PDB entry 5A8W | X-ray diffraction, 1.80 A resolution | chains E and F of the 6 polymer chains in the assembly

# Chain E
Protein: Methyl-coenzyme M reductase II
Source organism: Methanothermobacter wolfeii
Notes: EC 2.8.4.1
Chain sequence (443 residues; each row starts with the number of its first residue):
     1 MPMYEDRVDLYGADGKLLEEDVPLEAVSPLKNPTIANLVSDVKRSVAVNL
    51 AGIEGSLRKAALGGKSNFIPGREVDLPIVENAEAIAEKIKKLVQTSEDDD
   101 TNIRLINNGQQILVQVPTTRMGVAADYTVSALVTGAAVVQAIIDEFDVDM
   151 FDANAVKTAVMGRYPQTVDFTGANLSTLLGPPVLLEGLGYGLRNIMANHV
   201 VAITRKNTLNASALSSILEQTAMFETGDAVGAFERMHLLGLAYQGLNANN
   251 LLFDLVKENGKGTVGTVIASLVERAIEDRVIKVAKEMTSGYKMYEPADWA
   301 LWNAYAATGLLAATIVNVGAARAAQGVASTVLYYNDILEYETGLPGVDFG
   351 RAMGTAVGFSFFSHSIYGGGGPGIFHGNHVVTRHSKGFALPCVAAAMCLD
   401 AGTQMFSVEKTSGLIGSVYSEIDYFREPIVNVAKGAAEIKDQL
Not modelled in the structure: 1
Small-molecule neighbours:
  - 1-thioethanesulfonic acid (COM): F361, S365, Y367
  - factor 430 (F43): S365, I366, Y367
  - Coenzyme B (TP7): F361, F362, Y367, G368, G369, H379, V380, V381

# Chain F
Protein: Methyl-coenzyme M reductase II
Source organism: Methanothermobacter wolfeii
Notes: EC 2.8.4.1
Chain sequence (265 residues; row label = number of the first residue in the row):
     1 MSYKAQYTPGETRIAENRRKHMNPDYELRKLREISDEDLVKVLGHRNPGE
    51 SYKSVHPPLDEMDFEEDIVRDLVEPIQGAKEGVRVRYIQFADSMYNAPAQ
   101 PYDRARTYMWRYRGVDTGTLSGRQVIEMRELDLEGVSKELVETELFDPAT
   151 TGIRGATVHGHSLRLDENGLMFDALQRYVFDEETGHVVYVKEQVGRPLDE
   201 PVDMGQPLDEEELRKITTIYRKDNIAMRDDKEAIEVVENIHTGRTMGGFG
   251 MDVFKEDLRKRLGDD
Not modelled in the structure: 1, 265
Ion coordination: Na+ near D229 (its only coordinating residue here)
Small-molecule neighbours: factor 430 (F43): L120, S121, G122, R123, A156, T157, V158, H159, G160, H161

# Interface between chain E and chain F
Pairs across the interface (140):
  M3(E) with K260(F); R261(F)
  Y4(E) with D257(F); K260(F); R261(F)
  E5(E) with K260(F), salt bridge
  A13(E) with V69(F)
  D14(E) with I68(F)
  L30(E) with R261(F)
  K206(E) with M62(F), hydrogen bond (side chain-backbone); D67(F)
  N207(E) with E66(F); D67(F)
  T208(E) with D67(F), hydrogen bond
  G231(E) with R261(F)
  A232(E) with M251(F), hydrophobic; F254(F); D257(F); L258(F)
  F233(E) with F249(F); G250(F); M251(F), hydrophobic; F254(F), hydrophobic
  E234(E) with R261(F), salt bridge
  R235(E) with D257(F), salt bridge
  M236(E) with F254(F), hydrophobic
  F253(E) with I68(F), hydrophobic; V69(F), hydrophobic; L72(F), hydrophobic
  V256(E) with L72(F), hydrophobic; V73(F), hydrophobic
  K257(E) with L72(F)
  G260(E) with L72(F); V73(F); E74(F), hydrogen bond (backbone-backbone); R113(F), hydrogen bond (backbone-side chain)
  K261(E) with E74(F); R113(F), hydrogen bond (backbone-side chain)
  G262(E) with R113(F), hydrogen bond (backbone-side chain)
  T263(E) with M109(F), hydrogen bond (side chain-backbone); W110(F), hydrogen bond (side chain-backbone); Y112(F); R113(F)
  V264(E) with M109(F), hydrogen bond (backbone-backbone)
  G265(E) with M109(F), hydrogen bond (backbone-backbone); W110(F)
  T266(E) with W110(F)
  A269(E) with Y3(F)
  V272(E) with Y3(F), hydrophobic
  E273(E) with S2(F), hydrogen bond (side chain-backbone); Y3(F)
  I276(E) with Y3(F), hydrophobic
  K285(E) with E235(F), salt bridge
  M287(E) with E232(F); E235(F)
  T288(E) with E232(F), hydrogen bond (backbone-side chain)
  S289(E) with G10(F); E232(F), hydrogen bond
  G290(E) with Q6(F)
  Y291(E) with Q6(F); T8(F); P9(F); E232(F); V236(F), hydrophobic
  K292(E) with Q6(F), hydrogen bond (backbone-side chain)
  M293(E) with N239(F)
  Y294(E) with Q6(F)
  W299(E) with G243(F); M246(F), hydrophobic; V253(F); F254(F), hydrophobic
  A300(E) with F254(F); D257(F)
  I315(E) with V69(F), hydrophobic; V73(F)
  V316(E) with V73(F)
  N317(E) with M109(F); R113(F); G114(F), hydrogen bond (side chain-backbone); V115(F), hydrogen bond (side chain-backbone)
  G319(E) with V73(F)
  A320(E) with V73(F); E74(F); P75(F); I76(F), hydrogen bond (backbone-backbone); A79(F); R113(F); G114(F)
  A321(E) with A79(F); G114(F); R129(F), hydrogen bond (backbone-side chain)
  R322(E) with L59(F); D63(F), salt bridge; R70(F); R129(F), hydrogen bond (backbone-side chain)
  Q325(E) with V85(F); D116(F), hydrogen bond; E127(F), hydrogen bond
  G326(E) with D116(F)
  S329(E) with M109(F); D116(F); T117(F), hydrogen bond (side chain-backbone)
  T330(E) with M109(F)
  Y333(E) with Y102(F); A105(F), hydrophobic; M109(F), hydrophobic; T117(F); T119(F), hydrogen bond
  D336(E) with R106(F), salt bridge
  I337(E) with M109(F), hydrophobic; W110(F)
  E339(E) with I240(F); R244(F), salt bridge
  Y340(E) with Y7(F); T8(F); P9(F); R106(F); V237(F); I240(F), hydrophobic
  E341(E) with Y3(F), hydrogen bond; A5(F); Q6(F), hydrogen bond (side chain-backbone); Y7(F), hydrogen bond (side chain-backbone)
  G343(E) with V236(F); N239(F), hydrogen bond (backbone-side chain); I240(F)
  F349(E) with R244(F); G247(F); F254(F), hydrophobic
  M353(E) with R244(F)
  H364(E) with D116(F), salt bridge; E127(F), salt bridge
  L399(E) with R70(F)
  A401(E) with H56(F); L59(F), hydrophobic; M62(F)
  G402(E) with V55(F); H56(F)
  T403(E) with H56(F); R129(F)
Other interface residues (no listed pair), chain E (73 interface residues in all): R205, L209, A323, T342, L344, P345, G350, R351
Other interface residues (no listed pair), chain F (65 interface residues in all): K4, E11, R19, M22, E65, R111, G248

# In short
73 residues of chain E face 65 of chain F across their interface; the contacts include 27 hydrogen bonds and 9
salt bridges. Among the polar pairs are E5(E)-K260(F), E234(E)-R261(F) and R235(E)-D257(F). Factor 430 is
bound between chain E and chain F.
Chain E is Methyl-coenzyme M reductase II and chain F is Methyl-coenzyme M reductase II, both from
Methanothermobacter wolfeii; the structure, Methyl-coenzyme M reductase II from methanothermobacter wolfeii at
1. 8 A resolution, was determined by X-ray diffraction together with 5A8R, 5A8K and 5A0Y from the same study.
